Entry 8TO2 (electron microscopy, 2.00 A resolution); this record covers chains A and O of the 29 polymer chains in the assembly.

[Chain A]
Name: Phycobiliprotein ApcE
Organism: Synechocystis sp. PCC 6803
UniProtKB: Q55544 (APCE_SYNY3); numbering as in UniProt (aligned over 1-896)
Chain sequence (896 residues; numbered 1 to 896; the number before each row is that of its first residue):
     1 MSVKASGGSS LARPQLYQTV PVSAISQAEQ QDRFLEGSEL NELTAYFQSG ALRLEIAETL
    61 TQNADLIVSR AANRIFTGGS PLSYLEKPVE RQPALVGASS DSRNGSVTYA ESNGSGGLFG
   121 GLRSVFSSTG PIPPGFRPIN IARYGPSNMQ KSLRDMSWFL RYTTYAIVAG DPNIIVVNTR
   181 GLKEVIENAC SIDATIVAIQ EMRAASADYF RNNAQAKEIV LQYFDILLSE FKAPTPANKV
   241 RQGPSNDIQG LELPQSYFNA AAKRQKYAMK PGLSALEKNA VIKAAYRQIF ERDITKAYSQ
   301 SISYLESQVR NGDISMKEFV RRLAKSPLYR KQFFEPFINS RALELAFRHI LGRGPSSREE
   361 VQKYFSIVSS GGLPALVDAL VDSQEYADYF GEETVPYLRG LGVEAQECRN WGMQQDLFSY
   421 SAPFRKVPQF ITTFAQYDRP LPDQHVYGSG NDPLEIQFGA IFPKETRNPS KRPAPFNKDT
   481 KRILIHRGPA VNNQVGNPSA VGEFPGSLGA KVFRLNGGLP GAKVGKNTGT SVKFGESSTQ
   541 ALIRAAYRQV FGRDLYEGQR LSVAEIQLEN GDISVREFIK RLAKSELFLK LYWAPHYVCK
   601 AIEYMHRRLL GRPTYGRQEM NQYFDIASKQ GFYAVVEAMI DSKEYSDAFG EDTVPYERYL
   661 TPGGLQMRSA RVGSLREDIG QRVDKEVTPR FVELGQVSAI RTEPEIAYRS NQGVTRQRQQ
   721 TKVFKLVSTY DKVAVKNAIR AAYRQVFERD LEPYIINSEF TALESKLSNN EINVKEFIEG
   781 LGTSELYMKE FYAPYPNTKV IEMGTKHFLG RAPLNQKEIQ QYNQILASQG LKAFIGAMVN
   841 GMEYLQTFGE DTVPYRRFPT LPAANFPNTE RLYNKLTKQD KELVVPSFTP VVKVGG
Unresolved in the structure: 1, 87-130, 523-528, 693-896
Covalently attached groups: phycocyanobilin (CYC) linked to Cys190
Small-molecule neighbours:
  - phycocyanobilin (CYC), molecule 1: Pro14, Gln249, Leu251, Leu253, Tyr257, Leu401, Ala405, Gln406, Glu407, Cys408, Trp411
  - phycocyanobilin (CYC), molecule 2: Ile75, Ile139, Tyr144, Asn148, Lys151, Ser152, Arg154, Asp155, Met156, Trp158, Phe159, Tyr162, Asn178, Thr179, Leu182, Val185, Ile186, Ala189, Ser191, Ala194, Thr195
  - phycocyanobilin (CYC), molecule 3: Arg292, Tyr298, Tyr420, Phe424
  - phycocyanobilin (CYC), molecule 4: Tyr304, Ser307, Gln308, Arg310, Asn311, Asp313
  - phycocyanobilin (CYC), molecule 5: Ile338, Asn339, Ser340, Arg358, Val361, Gln362, Phe365, Ile431, Arg439
  - phycocyanobilin (CYC), molecule 6: Tyr447, Tyr597, Val598, Cys599, Arg617, Asn621, Phe624
  - phycocyanobilin (CYC), molecule 7: Ile456, Gln457, Phe458, Gly459, Arg553
  - phycocyanobilin (CYC), molecule 8: Ile483, Leu484, Ile485, His486, Ala490, Asn493, Val495
  - phycocyanobilin (CYC), molecule 9: Lys533, Val563, Ile566, Asn570
Swiss-Prot annotation at these positions:
  - binding site ((2R,3E)-phycocyanobilin): Cys190

[Chain O]
Name: Allophycocyanin beta chain
Organism: Synechocystis sp. PCC 6803
UniProtKB: Q01952 (APCB_SYNY3); residues 1-161 here = UniProt positions 1-161
Chain sequence (161 residues; each row starts with the number of its first residue):
     1 MQDAITAVIN SADVQGKYLD GAAMDKLKSY FASGELRVRA ASVISANAAT IVKEAVAKSL
    61 LYSDVTRPGG NMYTTRRYAA CIRDLDYYLR YATYAMLAGD ASILDERVLN GLKETYNSLG
   121 VPISSTVQAI QAIKEVTASL VGADAGKEMG VYLDYICSGL S
Covalently attached groups: phycocyanobilin (CYC) linked to Cys81
Small-molecule neighbours:
  - phycocyanobilin (CYC), molecule 1: Leu60, Val65, Asn71, Met72, Arg76, Arg77, Ala80, Arg83, Asp84, Leu85, Tyr87, Tyr88, Tyr91, Arg107, Val108, Leu112, Thr115, Tyr116, Leu119, Val121, Pro122, Ser125, Thr126, Ala129
  - phycocyanobilin (CYC), molecule 2: Leu61, Tyr62, Thr66, Tyr73, Thr74, Thr75, Tyr78
Swiss-Prot annotation at these positions:
  - binding site ((2R,3E)-phycocyanobilin): Cys81
  - modified residue: Asn71 (N4-methylasparagine)

[Interface between chain A and chain O]
Pairs across the interface (40; chain A residue first):
  Pro440(A) - Leu109(O)
  Pro440(A) - Gly159(O)
  Leu441(A) - Leu109(O)
  Leu441(A) - Asn110(O)
  Leu441(A) - Gly111(O)  hydrogen bond (backbone-backbone)
  Pro442(A) - Gly111(O)
  Pro442(A) - Glu114(O)
  Asp443(A) - Gly111(O)
  Asp443(A) - Glu114(O)  hydrogen bond (backbone-side chain)
  Asn477(A) - Glu106(O)  hydrogen bond
  Asp479(A) - Met1(O)  hydrogen bond (side chain-backbone)
  Asp479(A) - Glu106(O)
  Asp479(A) - Arg107(O)  hydrogen bond (backbone-side chain)
  Thr480(A) - Glu106(O)
  Lys481(A) - Glu106(O)  hydrogen bond (backbone-backbone)
  Lys481(A) - Arg107(O)
  Lys481(A) - Asn110(O)  hydrogen bond (backbone-side chain)
  Arg482(A) - Asn110(O)
  Ile483(A) - Val108(O)
  Ile483(A) - Asn110(O)
  Ile483(A) - Leu112(O)  hydrophobic
  Ile483(A) - Thr115(O)
  Ile485(A) - Ser118(O)
  Ala490(A) - Ala80(O)  hydrophobic
  Ala490(A) - Arg83(O)  hydrogen bond (backbone-side chain)
  Val491(A) - Ala79(O)  hydrophobic
  Val491(A) - Ala80(O)
  Asn493(A) - Arg83(O)
  Val495(A) - Tyr87(O)
  Gly496(A) - Tyr87(O)  hydrogen bond (backbone-side chain)
  Leu508(A) - Arg76(O)
  Pro662(A) - Glu114(O)
  Pro662(A) - Thr115(O)
  Pro662(A) - Ser118(O)
  Leu665(A) - Ser118(O)
  Asp678(A) - Gly69(O)
  Asp678(A) - Arg77(O)  salt bridge
  Ile679(A) - Leu119(O)
  Ile679(A) - Gly120(O)
  Val683(A) - Gly69(O)
Interface residues without a listed pair, chain A (25 interface residues in all): Lys4, Gln666, Gly680
Interface residues without a listed pair, chain O (24 interface residues in all): Asn71, Arg90, Asp105

[Overview]
25 residues of chain A and 24 residues of chain O are in contact; the contacts include 9 hydrogen bonds and 1
salt bridge. Polar pairs include Asp678(A)-Arg77(O), Asp443(A)-Glu114(O) and Asn477(A)-Glu106(O). Ligands of
chain A: 8 copies of phycocyanobilin. Ligands of chain O: phycocyanobilin.
Here chain A is Phycobiliprotein ApcE and chain O is Allophycocyanin beta chain, both from Synechocystis sp.
PCC 6803. Entry 8TO2 (Bottom cylinder of high-resolution phycobilisome quenched by OCP (local refinement)) was
determined by electron microscopy, deposited together with 8TPJ.
